Entry 4CPB (X-ray diffraction, 1.57 A resolution); this record covers chains B and D of the 4 polymer chains in the assembly.

[Chain B]
Protein: Pa-I galactophilic lectin
From: Pseudomonas aeruginosa
Reference sequence: Q05097 (Q05097_PSEAE); residues 1-121 here correspond to UniProt positions 2-122 (UniProt number = residue number + 1)
Amino-acid sequence (121 residues; row label = number of the first residue in the row):
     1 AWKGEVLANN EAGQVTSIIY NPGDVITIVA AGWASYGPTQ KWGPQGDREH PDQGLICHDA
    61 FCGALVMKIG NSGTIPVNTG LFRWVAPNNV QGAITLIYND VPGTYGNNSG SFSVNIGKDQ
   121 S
Modified positions: Trp33 (2-hydroxy-tryptophan; TRO); Cys57 (cysteinesulfonic acid; OCS)
Metal / ion sites: Ca2+: Tyr36, Asp100, Thr104, Asn107, Asn108 (together with beta-D-galactopyranose)
Small-molecule neighbours: CN8 / beta-D-galactopyranose: Tyr36, Pro38, Glu49, His50, Pro51, Gln53, Cys62, Asp100, Val101, Thr104, Asn107, Asn108

[Chain D]
Protein: Pa-I galactophilic lectin
From: Pseudomonas aeruginosa
Reference sequence: Q05097 (Q05097_PSEAE); residues 1-121 here correspond to UniProt positions 2-122 (UniProt number = residue number + 1)
Amino-acid sequence (121 residues; row label = number of the first residue in the row):
     1 AWKGEVLANN EAGQVTSIIY NPGDVITIVA AGWASYGPTQ KWGPQGDREH PDQGLICHDA
    61 FCGALVMKIG NSGTIPVNTG LFRWVAPNNV QGAITLIYND VPGTYGNNSG SFSVNIGKDQ
   121 S
Modified positions: Cys57 (cysteinesulfonic acid; OCS)
Metal / ion sites: Ca2+: Tyr36, Asp100, Thr104, Asn107, Asn108 (together with beta-D-galactopyranose)
Small-molecule neighbours:
  - nonaethylene glycol (2PE): Glu11, Ala12, Ile56, Lys68, Gly70, Asn71, Ser72, Gly73, Thr74, Thr95, Ile97
  - CN8 / beta-D-galactopyranose: Tyr36, Pro38, His50, Pro51, Gln53, Cys62, Asp100, Val101, Thr104, Asn107

[How chain B and chain D interact]
Residue-residue contacts (6):
  Arg83(B) - Ser121(D)  hydrogen bond (side chain-backbone)
  Asp119(B) - Gln120(D)  hydrogen bond
  Gln120(B) - Arg83(D)
  Gln120(B) - Asp119(D)  hydrogen bond
  Gln120(B) - Gln120(D)  hydrogen bond (backbone-side chain)
  Ser121(B) - Arg83(D)  hydrogen bond (backbone-side chain)

[Summary]
The chain B/chain D interface involves 4 residues from each chain; the contacts include 5 hydrogen bonds.
Among the polar pairs are Arg83(B)-Ser121(D), Asp119(B)-Gln120(D) and Gln120(B)-Asp119(D). Bound to chain B:
CN8 / beta-D-galactopyranose. Chain D binds nonaethylene glycol and CN8 / beta-D-galactopyranose.
Here chain B is Pa-I galactophilic lectin and chain D is Pa-I galactophilic lectin, both from Pseudomonas
aeruginosa. Entry 4CPB (Crystal structure of leca in complex with a divalent galactoside at 1. 57 angstrom in
magnesium) was determined by X-ray diffraction, deposited together with 4CP9.
